Entry 8ACO (X-ray diffraction, 2.65 A resolution); this record covers chain AAA.

== Chain AAA ==
Molecule: Mitogen-activated protein kinase 14
Organism: Mus musculus
Notes: EC 2.7.11.24
Reference sequence: P47811 (MK14_MOUSE); residues 1-359 here = UniProt positions 1-359
Chain sequence (359 residues; row label = number of the first residue in the row):
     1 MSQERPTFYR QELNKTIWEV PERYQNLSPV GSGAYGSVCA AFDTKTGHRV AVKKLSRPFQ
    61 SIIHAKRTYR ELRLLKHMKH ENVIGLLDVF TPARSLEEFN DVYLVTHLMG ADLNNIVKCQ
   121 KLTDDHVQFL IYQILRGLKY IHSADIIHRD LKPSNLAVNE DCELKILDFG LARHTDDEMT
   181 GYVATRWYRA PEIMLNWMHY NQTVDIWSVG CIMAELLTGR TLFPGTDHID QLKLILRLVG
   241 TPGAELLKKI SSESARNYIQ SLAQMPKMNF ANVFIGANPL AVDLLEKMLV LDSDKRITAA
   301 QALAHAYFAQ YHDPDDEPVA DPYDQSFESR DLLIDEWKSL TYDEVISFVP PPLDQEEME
Unresolved in the structure: 1-3, 170-184, 353-359
Disulfide bonds: C119-C162
Ion coordination: Mg2+: M78, V83
Residues lining bound ligands: SB2 (4-[5-(4-fluoro-phenyl)-2-(4-methanesulfinyl-phenyl)-3H-imidazol-4-yl]-pyridine): Y35, V38, A51, K53, L75, I84, L86, L104, V105, T106, H107, L108, M109, K152, S154, N155, L167, D168

== Overview ==
Ligands of chain AAA: compound SB2. The Mg2+ site is built by M78 and V83.
Chain AAA is Mitogen-activated protein kinase 14 (Mus musculus); the structure, Crystal structure of WT
p38alpha, was determined by X-ray diffraction, deposited together with 8ACM.
